Entry 3QR2 (X-ray diffraction, 2.30 A resolution); this record covers chains A and B.

[Chain A (and B)]
Molecule: Basigin
From: Homo sapiens
Notes: chain B of this document is another copy of the same molecule, construct and numbering; everything in this record applies to it too
UniProt: P35613 (BASI_HUMAN); residues 2-117 here correspond to UniProt positions 23-138 (UniProt number = residue number + 21)
Amino-acid sequence (137 residues; numbered -19 to 117; the number before each row is that of its first residue; numbers below 1 keep their minus sign (Met-19 is residue -19)):
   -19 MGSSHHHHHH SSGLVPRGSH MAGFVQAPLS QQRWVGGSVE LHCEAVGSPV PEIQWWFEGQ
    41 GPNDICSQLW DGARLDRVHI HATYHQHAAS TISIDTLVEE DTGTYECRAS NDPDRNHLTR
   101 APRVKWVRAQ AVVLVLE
Disordered / not traced: -19 to 0 (chain B: -19 to 1)
Disulfides: Cys23-Cys87
Construct notes: expression tag (-19 to 1)
What the authors report for this chain:
  - self-association interface (contacts with another copy of this molecule): Glu38, Lys105
  - mutagenesis - C46M: decreased signaling in response to IL-6

[Chain A / chain B interface]
Residue-residue contacts (28; chain A residue first):
  Met1(A) - Ser10(B)
  Met1(A) - Gln11(B)
  Met1(A) - Leu114(B)  hydrophobic
  Ala2(A) - Ser10(B)  hydrogen bond (backbone-side chain)
  Gly3(A) - Leu9(B)
  Gly3(A) - Ser10(B)
  Phe4(A) - Ala7(B)  hydrophobic
  Phe4(A) - Leu9(B)
  Phe4(A) - Gln110(B)
  Pro8(A) - Phe4(B)
  Leu9(A) - Phe4(B)
  Ser10(A) - Ala2(B)  hydrogen bond (side chain-backbone)
  Ser10(A) - Gly3(B)
  Glu38(A) - Lys105(B)  salt bridge
  Gly39(A) - Lys105(B)
  Gln40(A) - Arg103(B)
  Gln40(A) - Lys105(B)
  Trp106(A) - Gln110(B)
  Val107(A) - Gln110(B)
  Val107(A) - Val112(B)  hydrophobic
  Arg108(A) - Arg108(B)
  Arg108(A) - Ala109(B)
  Arg108(A) - Gln110(B)  hydrogen bond (backbone-backbone)
  Ala109(A) - Arg108(B)
  Gln110(A) - Phe4(B)
  Gln110(A) - Trp106(B)
  Gln110(A) - Val107(B)
  Gln110(A) - Arg108(B)  hydrogen bond (backbone-backbone)
Other interface residues (no listed pair), chain A (19 interface residues in all): Val5, Ala7, Val26, Ala111
Other interface residues (no listed pair), chain B (20 interface residues in all): Val5, Pro8, Gln12, Ala111
The authors on this interface:
  - hot spots on chain B (mutagenesis) - K105A: decreased binding to Basigin (chain B)

[In short]
19 residues of chain A face 20 of chain B across their interface; the contacts include 4 hydrogen bonds and 1
salt bridge. Among the polar pairs are Glu38(A)-Lys105(B), Ala2(A)-Ser10(B) and Arg108(A)-Gln110(B). From the
paper: C46M of chain A reduces signaling in response to IL-6; a self-association interface involving Glu38(A)
and Lys105(A).
Both chains are Basigin (Homo sapiens). Entry 3QR2 (Wild type CD147 Ig0 domain) was determined by X-ray
diffraction (same publication as 3QQN).
